Entry 5YGD (X-ray diffraction, 1.55 A resolution); this record covers chains A and D.

[Chain A]
Molecule: GH18329p
Source organism: Drosophila melanogaster
Reference sequence: Q9VQ91 (Q9VQ91_DROME); residues 259-479 here = UniProt positions 259-479
Amino-acid sequence (223 residues; row label = number of the first residue in the row):
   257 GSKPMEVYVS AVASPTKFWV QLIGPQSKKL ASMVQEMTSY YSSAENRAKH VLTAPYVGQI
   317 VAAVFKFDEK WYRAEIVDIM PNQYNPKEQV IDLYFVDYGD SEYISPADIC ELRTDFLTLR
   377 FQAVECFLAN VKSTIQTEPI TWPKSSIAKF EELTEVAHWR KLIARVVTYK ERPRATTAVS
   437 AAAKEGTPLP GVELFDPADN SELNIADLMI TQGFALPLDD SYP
Not modelled in the structure: 257, 392-396, 441-442, 475-479
Construct notes: expression tag (257-258); engineered mutation A287 (Asp in Q9VQ91)
Curated features (UniProtKB/Swiss-Prot):
  - mutagenesis: F323 (F323A: Decreased binding to piwi), Y328 (Y328A: Significant decrease in binding to unmethylated piwi; Y328A: Unable to rescue fertility and transposon activation defects in mutants. Abolishes binding to piwi; when associated with R-348), D348 (D348R: Decreased binding to piwi and unable to rescue fertility and transposon activation defects in mutants. Abolishes binding to piwi; when associated with A-328), Y354 (Y354A: Decreased binding to unmethylated piwi), D356 (D356A: Decreased binding to unmethylated piwi), E358 (E358A: Decreased binding to piwi), Y359 (Y359A: Decreased binding to unmethylated piwi; Y359R: Decreased binding to piwi), E407 (E407A: Decreased binding to piwi)
From the paper describing this entry:
  - contacts within the chain: E411-R416 (salt bridge)
  - specificity-determining residues: D348, D356, Y359 (by similarity / conservation)

[Chain D]
Molecule: Asp-gln-gly-arg-gly-arg-2MR-arg-pro-leu-asn
Source organism: Drosophila melanogaster
Amino-acid sequence (11 residues; row label = number of the first residue in the row):
     4 DQGRGRXRPL N
Modified residues: 2MR (N3, N4-dimethylarginine) at position 10

[How chain A and chain D interact]
Contacting residue pairs - 35 pairs, chain A then chain D:
  S266(A) - 2MR_10(D)
  A267(A) - R9(D)
  V268(A) - G8(D)
  V268(A) - R9(D)  hydrogen bond (backbone-backbone)
  A269(A) - Q5(D)
  A269(A) - G6(D)
  A269(A) - R7(D)
  K273(A) - G6(D)  hydrogen bond (side chain-backbone)
  W275(A) - G8(D)
  F321(A) - 2MR_10(D)
  F321(A) - P12(D)
  F323(A) - R11(D)
  F323(A) - N14(D)
  D324(A) - 2MR_10(D)
  Y328(A) - 2MR_10(D)
  D348(A) - R7(D)  salt bridge
  F351(A) - 2MR_10(D)
  Y354(A) - 2MR_10(D)
  D356(A) - G8(D)
  D356(A) - R9(D)
  D356(A) - 2MR_10(D)
  S357(A) - R7(D)
  S357(A) - G8(D)  hydrogen bond (backbone-backbone)
  E358(A) - R7(D)
  E358(A) - R11(D)  salt bridge
  Y359(A) - R7(D)  hydrogen bond
  T397(A) - Q5(D)
  W398(A) - Q5(D)  hydrogen bond (backbone-side chain)
  I403(A) - Q5(D)
  E407(A) - R9(D)  salt bridge
  A413(A) - R11(D)
  A413(A) - P12(D)
  H414(A) - R11(D)
  H414(A) - L13(D)
  T432(A) - D4(D)
Interface residues without a listed pair, chain A (26 interface residues in all): S270, G355
From the paper, about this interface:
  - specific contacts: F323(A)-R11(D) (cation-pi contact), D348(A)-R7(D) (salt bridge), E358(A)-R11(D) (salt bridge), Y359(A)-R7(D), W398(A)-Q5(D) (hydrogen bond), E407(A)-R9(D) (salt bridge)
  - interface residues, chain A: V268(A), F321(A), Y328(A), F351(A), Y354(A), D356(A), S357(A), Y359(A), A413(A), H414(A)
  - hot spots on chain A (mutagenesis) - F321A, F351A, Y354A (80-fold), D356A (70-fold), Y359A: decreased binding to Asp-gln-gly-arg-gly-arg-2MR-arg-pro-leu-asn (chain D)
  - hot spots on chain A (mutagenesis) - Y328A/D348A: abolished binding to Asp-gln-gly-arg-gly-arg-2MR-arg-pro-leu-asn (chain D)
  - interface residues, chain D: P12(D), L13(D)
  - hot spots on chain D (mutagenesis) - G8V (2,300-fold): decreased binding to GH18329p (chain A)

[In short]
The interface between chain A and chain D involves 26 residues on one side and 11 on the other; the contacts
include 5 hydrogen bonds and 3 salt bridges. Polar contacts include D348(A)-R7(D), E358(A)-R11(D) and
E407(A)-R9(D). The paper describes a cation-pi contact between F323(A) and R11(D); salt bridges between
D348(A) and R7(D), E358(A) and R11(D) and E407(A) and R9(D); a contact between Y359(A) and R7(D). The paper
reports that F321A, F351A and Y354A of chain A, among others, reduce binding to
Asp-gln-gly-arg-gly-arg-2MR-arg-pro-leu-asn (chain D); interface residues V268(A), F321(A) and P12(D) among
others; 7 substitutions were tested in all.
Here chain A is GH18329p and chain D is Asp-gln-gly-arg-gly-arg-2MR-arg-pro-leu-asn, both from Drosophila
melanogaster. Entry 5YGD (Crystal structure of Drosophila melanogaster Papi extended Tudor domain (D287A) in
complex with Piwi N-terminal R10me2s ...) was determined by X-ray diffraction together with 5YGB, 5YGC and
5YGF from the same study.
